7XIL - chains H and L of the 3 polymer chains in the assembly; structure by X-ray diffraction, 2.91 A resolution.

[Chain H]
Name: B38 Fab heavy chain
Organism: Homo sapiens
Notes: antibody fragment or engineered binder
Amino-acid sequence (222 residues; row label = number of the first residue in the row; numbers below 1 keep their minus sign (Gly-1 is residue -1)):
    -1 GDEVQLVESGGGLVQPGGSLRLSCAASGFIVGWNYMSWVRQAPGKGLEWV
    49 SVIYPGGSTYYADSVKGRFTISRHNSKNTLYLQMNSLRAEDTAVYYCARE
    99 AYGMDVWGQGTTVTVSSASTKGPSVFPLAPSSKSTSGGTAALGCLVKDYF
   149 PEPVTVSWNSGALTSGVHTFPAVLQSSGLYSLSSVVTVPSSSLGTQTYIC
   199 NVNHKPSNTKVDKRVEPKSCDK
Disordered / not traced: -1 to 0, 132-134, 216-220
Disulfide bonds: Cys22-Cys95, Cys142-Cys198

[Chain L]
Name: B38 Fab light chain
Organism: Homo sapiens
Notes: antibody fragment or engineered binder
Amino-acid sequence (219 residues; each row starts with the number of its first residue; numbers below 1 keep their minus sign (Gly-1 is residue -1)):
    -1 GDDIVMTQSPSFLSASVGDRVTITCRASQGIPSSYLAWYQQKPGKAPKLL
    49 IYAASTLQSGVPSRFSGSGSGTEFTLTISSLQPEDFATYYCQQLNSYPPY
    99 TFGQGTKLEIKRTVAAPSVFIFPPSDEQLKSGTASVVCLLNNFYPREAKV
   149 QWKVDNALQSGNSQESVTEQDSKDSTYSLSSTLTLSKADYEKHKVYACEV
   199 THQGLSSPVTKSFNRGECS
Disordered / not traced: -1, 217
Disulfide bonds: Cys23-Cys89, Cys136-Cys196

[How chain H and chain L interact]
Contacting residue pairs (66):
  Gln39(H) - Gln39(L)  hydrogen bond
  Gln39(H) - Tyr88(L)
  Gly44(H) - Tyr88(L)
  Leu45(H) - Pro45(L)  hydrophobic
  Leu45(H) - Tyr88(L)  hydrophobic
  Leu45(H) - Phe100(L)
  Trp47(H) - Pro96(L)  hydrophobic
  Trp47(H) - Pro97(L)  hydrophobic
  Trp47(H) - Tyr98(L)
  Val50(H) - Pro96(L)  hydrophobic
  Val50(H) - Tyr98(L)
  Tyr52(H) - Ser94(L)
  Tyr52(H) - Pro96(L)
  Tyr58(H) - Tyr95(L)  hydrophobic
  Tyr58(H) - Pro96(L)  hydrophobic
  Tyr94(H) - Lys43(L)
  Tyr94(H) - Ala44(L)  hydrophobic
  Glu98(H) - Leu92(L)
  Glu98(H) - Tyr98(L)  hydrogen bond
  Tyr100(H) - Tyr50(L)
  Gly101(H) - Tyr37(L)
  Met102(H) - Tyr37(L)  hydrogen bond (backbone-side chain)
  Met102(H) - Leu47(L)
  Met102(H) - Gln90(L)
  Met102(H) - Leu92(L)  hydrophobic
  Met102(H) - Tyr98(L)  hydrophobic
  Asp103(H) - Leu47(L)
  Asp103(H) - Gln56(L)
  Trp105(H) - Tyr37(L)
  Trp105(H) - Pro45(L)
  Gly106(H) - Ala44(L)
  Phe124(H) - Ser123(L)
  Phe124(H) - Glu125(L)
  Phe124(H) - Gln126(L)
  Pro125(H) - Ser123(L)
  Pro125(H) - Glu125(L)
  Leu126(H) - Phe120(L)  hydrophobic
  Leu126(H) - Val135(L)  hydrophobic
  Ala127(H) - Phe120(L)
  Lys131(H) - Val117(L)
  Lys131(H) - Phe118(L)
  Lys131(H) - Ile119(L)
  Lys131(H) - Lys209(L)
  Thr137(H) - Phe118(L)
  Ala139(H) - Phe118(L)  hydrophobic
  Ala139(H) - Phe120(L)
  Leu143(H) - Ser133(L)
  Lys145(H) - Gln126(L)
  His166(H) - Asn139(L)  hydrogen bond
  His166(H) - Asn140(L)
  His166(H) - Ser176(L)  hydrogen bond
  Thr167(H) - Thr166(L)
  Phe168(H) - Leu137(L)  hydrophobic
  Phe168(H) - Ser164(L)
  Phe168(H) - Thr166(L)
  Phe168(H) - Ser176(L)
  Phe168(H) - Leu177(L)
  Phe168(H) - Ser178(L)
  Pro169(H) - Ser164(L)  hydrogen bond (backbone-side chain)
  Pro169(H) - Val165(L)
  Val171(H) - Glu163(L)
  Leu172(H) - Gln162(L)  hydrogen bond (backbone-side chain)
  Ser181(H) - Ser178(L)
  Val183(H) - Leu137(L)  hydrophobic
  Thr185(H) - Asn139(L)
  Lys211(H) - Glu125(L)  salt bridge
Interface residues without a listed pair, chain H (41 interface residues in all): Ser35, Val37, Lys43, Glu46, Ser129, Leu140, Gln173
Interface residues without a listed pair, chain L (42 interface residues in all): Ala35, Pro121, Ser129, Asp169

[In short]
Chain H and chain L form an interface of 41 and 42 residues respectively, with 7 hydrogen bonds and 1 salt
bridge. Among the polar pairs are Lys211(H)-Glu125(L), Gln39(H)-Gln39(L) and Glu98(H)-Tyr98(L).
Chain H is B38 Fab heavy chain and chain L is B38 Fab light chain, both from Homo sapiens; the structure,
SARS-CoV-2-Beta-RBD and B38-GWP/P-VK antibody complex, was determined by X-ray diffraction.
